Entry 4N6P (X-ray diffraction, 1.40 A resolution); this record covers chains A and B.

== Chain A ==
Protein: Lactotransferrin
Organism: Bos taurus
Notes: EC 3.4.21.-
Reference sequence: P24627 (TRFL_BOVIN); residues 342-676 here correspond to UniProt positions 361-695 (UniProt number = residue number + 19)
Chain sequence (341 residues; numbered 342 to 682; the number before each row is that of its first residue):
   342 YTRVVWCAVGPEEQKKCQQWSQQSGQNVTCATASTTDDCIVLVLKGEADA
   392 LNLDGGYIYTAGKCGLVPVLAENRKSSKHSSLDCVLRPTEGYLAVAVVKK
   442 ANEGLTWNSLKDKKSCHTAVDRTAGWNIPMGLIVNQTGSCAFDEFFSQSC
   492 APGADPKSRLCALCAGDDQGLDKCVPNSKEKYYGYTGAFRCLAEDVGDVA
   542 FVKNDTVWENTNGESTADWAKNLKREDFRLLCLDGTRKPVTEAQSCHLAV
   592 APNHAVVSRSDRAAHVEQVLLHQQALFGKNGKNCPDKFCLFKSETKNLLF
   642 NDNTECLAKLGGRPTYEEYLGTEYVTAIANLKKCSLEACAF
Disordered / not traced: 677-682
Sequence notes: engineered mutation Lys-565 (Asn584 in P24627), Glu-608 (Lys627 in P24627); expression tag (677-682)
Disulfide bonds: Cys-348/Cys-380, Cys-358/Cys-371, Cys-425/Cys-647, Cys-457/Cys-532, Cys-481/Cys-675, Cys-491/Cys-505, Cys-502/Cys-515, Cys-573/Cys-587, Cys-625/Cys-630
Glycans and other covalent adducts: N-acetylglucosamine (NAG) linked to Asn-368, Asn-476, Asn-545
Ion coordination: Fe ion: Asp-395, Tyr-433, Tyr-526, His-595 (together with carbonate ion); Zn2+ near Glu-659 (its only coordinating residue here)
Small-molecule neighbours:
  - carbonate ion (CO3): Asp-395, Tyr-433, Thr-459, Arg-463, Thr-464, Ala-465, Gly-466, Tyr-526, His-595
  - meclofenamic acid (JMS; 2-[(2,6-dichloro-3-methyl-phenyl)amino]benzoic acid): Leu-574, His-588, Leu-589, Ala-590, Val-591, Glu-664

== Chain B ==
Protein: C-terminal peptide from Lactotransferrin
Organism: Bos taurus
Reference sequence: P24627 (TRFL_BOVIN); residues 681-686 here correspond to UniProt positions 700-705 (UniProt number = residue number + 19)
Chain sequence (6 residues; numbered 681 to 686; the number before each row is that of its first residue):
   681 LEACAF

== Interface between chain A and chain B ==
Residue-residue contacts - 10 pairs, chain A then chain B:
  Asp-378(A) with Phe-686(B)
  Ile-381(A) with Phe-686(B), hydrophobic
  Val-382(A) with Phe-686(B), hydrophobic
  Leu-385(A) with Phe-686(B), hydrophobic
  Thr-401(A) with Phe-686(B)
  Lys-404(A) with Leu-681(B), hydrogen bond (side chain-backbone); Cys-684(B)
  Cys-405(A) with Cys-684(B), disulfide; Ala-685(B); Phe-686(B), hydrophobic
Interface residues without a listed pair, chain B (6 interface residues in all): Glu-682, Ala-683
Inter-chain disulfides: Cys-405(A)/Cys-684(B)

== In short ==
7 residues of chain A face 6 of chain B across their interface, with 1 disulfide bond and 1 hydrogen bond. Its
one hydrogen-bonded contact is Lys-404(A)/Leu-681(B). Chain A binds carbonate ion and meclofenamic acid.
N-acetylglucosamine is covalently linked to Asn-368(A), Asn-476(A) and Asn-545(A).
Here chain A is Lactotransferrin and chain B is C-terminal peptide from Lactotransferrin, both from Bos
taurus. Entry 4N6P (Crystal Structure of C-lobe of Bovine lactoferrin complexed with meclofenamic acid at 1.4
A resolution) was determined by X-ray diffraction.
